9LW7 - chains A and H of the 12 polymer chains in the assembly; structure by electron microscopy, 3.52 A resolution.

Chain A (and H):
Name: Phage capsid-like C-terminal domain-containing protein
Organism: Mycolicibacterium phage Mycofy1
Notes: chain H of this document is another copy of the same molecule, construct and numbering; everything in this record applies to it too
UniProtKB: Q854Z2 (Q854Z2_9CAUD); residue numbers follow UniProt; this construct covers 1-543
Sequence (543 residues; row label = number of the first residue in the row):
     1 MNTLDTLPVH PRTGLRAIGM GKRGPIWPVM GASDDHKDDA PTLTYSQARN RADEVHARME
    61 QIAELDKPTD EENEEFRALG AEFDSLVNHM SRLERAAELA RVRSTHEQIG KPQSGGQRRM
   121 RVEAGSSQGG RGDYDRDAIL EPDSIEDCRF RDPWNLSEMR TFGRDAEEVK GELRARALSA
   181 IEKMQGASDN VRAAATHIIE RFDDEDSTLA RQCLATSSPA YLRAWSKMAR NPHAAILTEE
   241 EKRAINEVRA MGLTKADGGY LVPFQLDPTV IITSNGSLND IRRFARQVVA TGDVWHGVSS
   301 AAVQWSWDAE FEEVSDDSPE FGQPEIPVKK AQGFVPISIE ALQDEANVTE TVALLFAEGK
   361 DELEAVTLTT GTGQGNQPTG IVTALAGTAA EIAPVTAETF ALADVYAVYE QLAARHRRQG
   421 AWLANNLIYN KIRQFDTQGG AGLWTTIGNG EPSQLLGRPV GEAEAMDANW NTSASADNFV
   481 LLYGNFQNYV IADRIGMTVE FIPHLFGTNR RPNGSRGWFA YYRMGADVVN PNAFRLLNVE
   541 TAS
Not modelled in the structure: 1-250
Construct notes: conflict His-197 (Lys in Q854Z2)

Interface between chain A and chain H:
Pairs across the interface - 15 pairs, chain A then chain H:
  Ser-338(A) / Glu-310(H)
  Ser-338(A) / Phe-311(H)
  Glu-340(A) / Glu-310(H)
  Gly-507(A) / Glu-313(H)
  Thr-508(A) / Glu-313(H)  hydrogen bond (backbone-side chain)
  Asn-509(A) / Glu-313(H)
  Arg-511(A) / Glu-313(H)
  Arg-511(A) / Val-314(H)  hydrogen bond (side chain-backbone)
  Arg-511(A) / Asp-316(H)
  Pro-512(A) / Glu-312(H)
  Pro-512(A) / Glu-313(H)
  Pro-512(A) / Val-314(H)  hydrogen bond (backbone-backbone)
  Asn-513(A) / Phe-311(H)
  Asn-513(A) / Glu-312(H)
  Ser-515(A) / Phe-311(H)
Also at the interface, not in a pair above, chain H (7 interface residues in all): Ser-315

Summary:
9 residues of chain A and 7 residues of chain H are in contact, with 3 hydrogen bonds. Polar contacts include
Thr-508(A)/Glu-313(H), Arg-511(A)/Val-314(H) and Pro-512(A)/Val-314(H).
Both chains are Phage capsid-like C-terminal domain-containing protein (Mycolicibacterium phage Mycofy1).
Entry 9LW7 (Midsection of bacteriophage Mycofy1 mature head (C5 symmetry)) was determined by electron
microscopy (same publication as 9LW6, 9LW8, 9LW9 and 9LWA).
